3GFD - chains A and B; structure by X-ray diffraction, 2.45 A resolution.

# Chain A (and B)
Molecule: Iodotyrosine dehalogenase 1
Source organism: Mus musculus
Notes: chain B of this document is another copy of the same molecule, construct and numbering; everything in this record applies to it too
UniProt: Q9DCX8 (IYD1_MOUSE); numbering as in UniProt (aligned over 34-285)
Amino-acid sequence (259 residues; each row starts with the number of its first residue):
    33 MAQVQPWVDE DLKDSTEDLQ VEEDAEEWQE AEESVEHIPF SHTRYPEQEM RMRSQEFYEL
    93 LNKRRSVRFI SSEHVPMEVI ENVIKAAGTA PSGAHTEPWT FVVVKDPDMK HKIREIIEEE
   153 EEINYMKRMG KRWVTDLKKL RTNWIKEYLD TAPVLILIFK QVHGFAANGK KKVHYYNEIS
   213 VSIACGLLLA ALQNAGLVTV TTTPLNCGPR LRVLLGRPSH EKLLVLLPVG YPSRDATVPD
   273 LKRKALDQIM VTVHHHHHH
Unresolved in the structure: 33-65, 198-199, 288-291 (chain B: 33-65, 198-199, 287-291)
Differences from the reference sequence: expression tag (33, 286-291)
Swiss-Prot annotation at these positions:
  - binding site (FMN): R96 to R100, S124, G125, T233 to T235, R275
  - binding site (3,5-diiodo-L-tyrosine): A126, E153, Y157, K178
  - binding site (3-iodo-L-tyrosine): A126, E153, Y157, K178
Small-molecule neighbours:
  - FMN (flavin mononucleotide), molecule 1: R96, R97, S98, R100, L172, T174, K178, V232, T233, T234, T235, L273, R275
  - FMN, molecule 2: P123, S124, G125, A126, H127, Y208, I211, S212, I215
  - 3-iodo-tyrosine (IYR), molecule 1: R100, E153, Y157, M161, W165, L169, L172, T174, N175, K178, T235
  - 3-iodo-tyrosine (IYR), molecule 2: S124, G125, A126, Y207, Y208
What the authors report for this chain:
  - conformationally variable residues (order/disorder transition): N156 to I177
  - binding site for 3-iodo-tyrosine: G125, A126, E153, Y157, W165, K178, Y207, Y208
  - disease-associated variants - R97W, F101DEL/I102L: decreased catalytic activity (citing earlier work)
  - disease-associated variants - A216T: decreased stability (proposed by the authors, not directly observed)
  - mutagenesis - C217A, C239A: unchanged catalytic activity (citing earlier work)

# How chain A and chain B interact
Contacting residue pairs (213; chain A residue first):
  S66(A) with K170(B); K171(B); R173(B), hydrogen bond
  V67(A) with K171(B); R173(B), hydrogen bond (backbone-side chain); P271(B), hydrophobic; D272(B)
  E68(A) with P271(B); D272(B), hydrogen bond (backbone-backbone)
  H69(A) with K171(B); L172(B), hydrogen bond (side chain-backbone); R173(B), hydrogen bond; T269(B); V270(B); P271(B)
  I70(A) with T269(B), hydrogen bond (backbone-side chain); V270(B), hydrogen bond (backbone-backbone); D272(B)
  P71(A) with A268(B)
  F72(A) with R97(B); V99(B), hydrophobic; V230(B), hydrophobic; P264(B), hydrophobic; A268(B), hydrogen bond (backbone-backbone); V270(B), hydrophobic
  H74(A) with G228(B), hydrogen bond (side chain-backbone); V230(B); P264(B)
  T75(A) with G228(B)
  R76(A) with E105(B), salt bridge; Y263(B)
  Y77(A) with N226(B); A227(B); G228(B)
  E79(A) with H106(B), salt bridge
  M82(A) with V111(B); A227(B); L229(B), hydrophobic; Y263(B), hydrogen bond
  R83(A) with P108(B); E110(B), salt bridge; V111(B); N114(B)
  R85(A) with N226(B), hydrogen bond (side chain-backbone)
  S86(A) with N114(B), hydrogen bond
  Q87(A) with N114(B)
  F89(A) with F89(B), hydrophobic; A223(B), hydrophobic; N226(B)
  Y90(A) with N114(B); K117(B); A118(B); T121(B)
  L92(A) with Y77(B); R85(B)
  L93(A) with T121(B)
  N94(A) with T121(B)
  R96(A) with T121(B), hydrogen bond (side chain-backbone); A122(B); P123(B)
  R97(A) with F72(B)
  V99(A) with F72(B), hydrophobic
  E105(A) with R76(B), salt bridge
  P108(A) with E79(B); R83(B)
  E110(A) with R83(B), salt bridge
  V111(A) with M82(B); R83(B); S86(B)
  E113(A) with L278(B)
  N114(A) with R83(B); S86(B), hydrogen bond; Q87(B); Y90(B)
  I116(A) with L278(B), hydrophobic; I281(B); M282(B), hydrophobic
  K117(A) with Y90(B); L278(B)
  A118(A) with Y90(B)
  G120(A) with I281(B)
  T121(A) with Y90(B); L93(B); N94(B); R96(B), hydrogen bond (backbone-side chain); R275(B), hydrogen bond (backbone-side chain)
  A122(A) with R96(B)
  P123(A) with R96(B); L221(B), hydrophobic; T233(B)
  A126(A) with L169(B), hydrophobic; K171(B), hydrogen bond (backbone-side chain)
  H127(A) with K171(B); L273(B); K274(B), hydrogen bond (side chain-backbone)
  T128(A) with K276(B)
  E129(A) with K274(B); R275(B); K276(B), hydrogen bond (side chain-backbone)
  W131(A) with I281(B)
  T132(A) with I281(B); V283(B)
  F133(A) with I281(B), hydrogen bond (backbone-backbone); M282(B); V283(B), hydrogen bond (backbone-backbone)
  V134(A) with V283(B); V285(B), hydrophobic
  V135(A) with V283(B), hydrogen bond (backbone-backbone); T284(B); V285(B), hydrogen bond (backbone-backbone)
  V136(A) with V285(B)
  K137(A) with V285(B)
  D138(A) with V285(B); H286(B)
  M141(A) with H286(B)
  R164(A) with V205(B); Y207(B)
  W165(A) with Y207(B), hydrogen bond (backbone-side chain); Y208(B)
  D168(A) with Y207(B), hydrogen bond
  K171(A) with S66(B); H69(B), hydrogen bond (backbone-side chain); A126(B)
  L172(A) with H69(B)
  R173(A) with V67(B), hydrogen bond (side chain-backbone); H69(B), hydrogen bond
  V205(A) with R164(B)
  Y207(A) with R164(B); W165(B), hydrogen bond (side chain-backbone); D168(B), hydrogen bond
  Y208(A) with W165(B); T235(B), hydrogen bond; L237(B)
  E210(A) with I211(B)
  I211(A) with E210(B); S214(B); L256(B), hydrophobic
  S214(A) with I211(B); S214(B); I215(B)
  I215(A) with S214(B); G218(B); L221(B), hydrophobic
  G218(A) with I215(B); L219(B)
  L219(A) with G218(B); A222(B), hydrophobic
  L221(A) with P123(B), hydrophobic; I215(B), hydrophobic
  A222(A) with F89(B); L219(B), hydrophobic
  A223(A) with F89(B), hydrophobic
  N226(A) with Y77(B); R85(B), hydrogen bond (backbone-side chain); F89(B)
  A227(A) with Y77(B); M82(B)
  G228(A) with H74(B), hydrogen bond (backbone-side chain); Y77(B)
  L229(A) with M82(B), hydrophobic
  V230(A) with F72(B), hydrophobic; H74(B)
  T233(A) with P123(B)
  T235(A) with Y208(B)
  L237(A) with Y208(B)
  R249(A) with V283(B)
  L256(A) with I211(B), hydrophobic
  Y263(A) with R76(B); M82(B), hydrogen bond
  P264(A) with F72(B), hydrophobic; H74(B)
  A268(A) with P71(B); F72(B), hydrogen bond (backbone-backbone)
  T269(A) with I70(B)
  V270(A) with H69(B); I70(B), hydrogen bond (backbone-backbone); F72(B), hydrophobic
  P271(A) with E68(B); H69(B)
  D272(A) with E68(B), hydrogen bond (backbone-backbone); I70(B)
  L273(A) with H127(B)
  K274(A) with H127(B), hydrogen bond (backbone-side chain); E129(B)
  R275(A) with T121(B), hydrogen bond (side chain-backbone); E129(B)
  K276(A) with T128(B); E129(B), hydrogen bond (backbone-side chain)
  L278(A) with E113(B); I116(B), hydrophobic; K117(B)
  I281(A) with I116(B), hydrophobic; W131(B); T132(B); F133(B), hydrogen bond (backbone-backbone)
  M282(A) with M109(B), hydrophobic; I116(B), hydrophobic; F133(B); V135(B), hydrophobic
  V283(A) with F133(B), hydrogen bond (backbone-backbone); V134(B); V135(B), hydrogen bond (backbone-backbone); R249(B)
  T284(A) with V135(B); K137(B)
  V285(A) with V135(B), hydrogen bond (backbone-backbone); V136(B); L247(B)
  H286(A) with D138(B); M141(B)
  H287(A) with D138(B), salt bridge; D140(B); M141(B)
Interface residues without a listed pair, chain A (105 interface residues in all): K95, S98, L169, K170, Q193, C217, L247
Interface residues without a listed pair, chain B (108 interface residues in all): T75, L92, K95, S98, V115, G120, Q193, C217

# In short
Chain A and chain B form an interface of 105 and 108 residues respectively; the contacts include 44 hydrogen
bonds and 6 salt bridges. Polar contacts include R76(A)-E105(B), E79(A)-H106(B) and R83(A)-E110(B). From the
paper: a binding site for 3-iodo-tyrosine at G125(A), A126(A) and E153(A) among others; R97W and F101DEL/I102L
of chain A reduce catalytic activity; 5 substitutions were tested in all.
Both chains are Iodotyrosine dehalogenase 1 (Mus musculus). Entry 3GFD (Crystal structure of Mus musculus
iodotyrosine deiodinase (IYD) bound to FMN and mono-iodotyrosine (MIT)) was determined by X-ray diffraction
(same publication as 3GB5 and 3GH8).
